Entry 7E6G (X-ray diffraction, 2.65 A resolution); this record covers chains A and D of the 6 polymer chains in the assembly.

== Chain A ==
Name: Putative GGDEF domain protein
From: Pseudomonas aeruginosa
UniProt: A0A069QEY1 (A0A069QEY1_PSEAI); residues 1-275 here = UniProt positions 1-275
Chain sequence (276 residues; numbered 0 to 275; the number before each row is that of its first residue; numbering starts at 0):
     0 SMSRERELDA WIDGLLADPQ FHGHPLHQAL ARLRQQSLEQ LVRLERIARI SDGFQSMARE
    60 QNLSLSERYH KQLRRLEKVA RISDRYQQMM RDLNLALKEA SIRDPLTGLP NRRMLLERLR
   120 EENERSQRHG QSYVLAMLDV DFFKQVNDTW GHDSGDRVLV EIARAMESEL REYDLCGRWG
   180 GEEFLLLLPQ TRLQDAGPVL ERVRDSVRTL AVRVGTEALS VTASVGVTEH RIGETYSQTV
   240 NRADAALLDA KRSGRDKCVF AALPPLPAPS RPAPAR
Unresolved in the structure: 0, 265-275
Differences from the reference sequence: expression tag (0)
Ion coordination: Mg2+: D138, V139, E181 (together with phosphomethylphosphonic acid guanylate ester)
Residues lining bound ligands: phosphomethylphosphonic acid guanylate ester (G2P): D138, V139, D140, F141, F142, K143, N146, H151, G154, D155, L158, R177, G180, E181, K250, R254
What the authors report for this chain:
  - catalytic residues: E182
  - Mg2+ coordination: D138, E181
  - binding site for phosphomethylphosphonic acid guanylate ester: D138, E181, K250, R254
  - conformationally variable residues (side-chain flip): D138, E181, K250, R254
  - mutagenesis - D138A, D155A, E181A: abolished signaling
  - mutagenesis - D138A, E181A: decreased catalytic activity
  - mutagenesis - R201A: increased signaling
  - mutagenesis - R201A: increased catalytic activity on c-di-GMP
  - allosteric site: L169, R170, Y172, D173, L187, T190, D194, P197, V198, R201
  - mutagenesis - R201A: increased binding to DUF1987 domain-containing protein (chain D)

== Chain D ==
Name: DUF1987 domain-containing protein
From: Pseudomonas aeruginosa
UniProt: A0A072ZHB4 (A0A072ZHB4_PSEAI); numbering as in UniProt (aligned over 1-126)
Chain sequence (127 residues; each row starts with the number of its first residue; numbering starts at 0):
     0 SMSDLHIPGT QSTPAIQGDW QAGRLSMQGD SYPENSYELF GQVIDWVERF LADGQRPLEL
    60 DLRLLYLNTS SIKAMMDILD LLEEAHQGGR PVSLRWHYDR RNERVAELAE EFREDCSFPF
   120 AIQAHDE
Unresolved in the structure: 0, 126
Differences from the reference sequence: expression tag (0)
What the authors report for this chain:
  - mutagenesis - N67A/T68A/S69A: abolished signaling
  - mutagenesis - N67A/T68A/S69A: decreased catalytic activity with Putative GGDEF domain protein (chain A)
  - mutagenesis - N67A, T68A, T68A/S69A, S69A, R103A, E110A: unchanged signaling
  - post-translational modification sites: T68 (citing earlier work)

== Chain A / chain D interface ==
Residue-residue contacts (31):
  R74(A) with M75(D); D79(D), salt bridge
  K77(A) with M75(D); E110(D); E113(D), salt bridge; D114(D), salt bridge
  V78(A) with T68(D); M75(D), hydrophobic
  R80(A) with E110(D), salt bridge
  I81(A) with I71(D), hydrophobic; M75(D), hydrophobic; E110(D)
  S82(A) with T68(D), hydrogen bond; I71(D)
  R84(A) with E106(D), salt bridge; L107(D); E110(D), salt bridge
  Y85(A) with L64(D); Y65(D); L66(D); I71(D), hydrophobic; W95(D); L107(D), hydrophobic; F111(D)
  Q86(A) with Y65(D)
  Q87(A) with R103(D)
  M88(A) with N101(D); R103(D)
  M89(A) with Y31(D); Y65(D), hydrophobic
  D91(A) with R103(D), salt bridge
Also at the interface, not in a pair above, chain D (20 interface residues in all): N67, K72, D76
Interface features reported in the paper:
  - pairs named by the authors: V78(A)-I71(D) (hydrophobic contact)
  - interface residues, chain A: M88(A), D91(A)
  - interface residues, chain D: Y31(D), R103(D)
  - hot spots on chain D (mutagenesis) - N67A/T68A/S69A: abolished binding to Putative GGDEF domain protein (chain A)

== In short ==
13 residues of chain A face 20 of chain D across their interface; the contacts include 1 hydrogen bond and 7
salt bridges. Polar pairs include R74(A)-D79(D), K77(A)-E113(D) and K77(A)-D114(D). The authors report a
hydrophobic contact between V78(A) and I71(D). The paper reports the catalytic residue E182(A); D138A, D155A
and E181A of chain A abolish signaling; 11 substitutions were tested in all.
Here chain A is Putative GGDEF domain protein and chain D is DUF1987 domain-containing protein, both from
Pseudomonas aeruginosa. Entry 7E6G (Crystal structure of diguanylate cyclase SiaD in complex with its
activator SiaC from Pseudomonas aeruginosa) was determined by X-ray diffraction.
